1UXH - chains A and B; structure by X-ray diffraction, 2.10 A resolution.

[Chain A (and B)]
Protein: Malate dehydrogenase
Source organism: Chloroflexus aurantiacus
Notes: EC 1.1.1.37; chain B of this document is another copy of the same molecule, construct and numbering; everything in this record applies to it too
UniProtKB: P80040 (MDH_CHLAU); numbering as in UniProt (aligned over 1-309)
Chain sequence (309 residues; each row starts with the number of its first residue):
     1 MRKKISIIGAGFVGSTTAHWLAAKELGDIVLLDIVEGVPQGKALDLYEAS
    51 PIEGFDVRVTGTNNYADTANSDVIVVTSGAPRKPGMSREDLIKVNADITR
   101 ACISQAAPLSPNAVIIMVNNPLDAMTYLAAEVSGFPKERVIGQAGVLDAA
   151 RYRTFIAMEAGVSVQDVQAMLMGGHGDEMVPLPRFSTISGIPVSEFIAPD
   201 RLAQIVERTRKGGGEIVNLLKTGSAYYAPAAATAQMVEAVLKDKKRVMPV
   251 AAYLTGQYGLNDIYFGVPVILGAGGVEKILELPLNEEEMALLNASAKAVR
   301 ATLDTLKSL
Unresolved in the structure: 1
Sequence notes: engineered mutation Q165 (Glu in P80040)
Residues lining bound ligands:
  - fumaric acid (FUM): R82, R88, N120, L147, R151, H175, G213, G214, V217, S224, A225
  - NAD (nicotinamide-adenine-dinucleotide): I8, G9, A10, G11, F12, V13, G14, L32, D33, I34, V35, Y65, T77, S78, G79, A80, P81, R82, L91, N95, I98, C102, V118, N119, N120, L122, Q143, A144, L147, H175, S224, A225, P229
Swiss-Prot annotation at these positions:
  - active site: H175 (Proton acceptor)
  - binding site (NAD(+)): G9 to G14, D33, N95, V118 to N120
  - binding site (substrate): R82, R88, N120, R151
  - mutagenesis: T187 (T187C: Forms an intersubunit disulfide bridge, which makes the enzyme more resistant to thermal denaturation. The mutation does not alter the quaternary structure of the enzyme)

[Interface between chain A and chain B]
Pairs across the interface - 92 pairs, chain A then chain B:
  S15(A) - Y227(B)  hydrogen bond
  T16(A) - Y227(B)
  H19(A) - H19(B)  hydrogen bond
  H19(A) - W20(B)
  H19(A) - Y227(B)
  W20(A) - H19(B)
  W20(A) - E53(B)
  K24(A) - E53(B)  salt bridge
  G37(A) - L219(B)
  V38(A) - L219(B)  hydrogen bond (backbone-backbone)
  V38(A) - L220(B)
  Q40(A) - L219(B)
  G41(A) - I216(B)
  G41(A) - L219(B)
  G41(A) - L220(B)
  K42(A) - L220(B)
  K42(A) - Y226(B)
  K42(A) - Y227(B)
  L44(A) - R208(B)
  L44(A) - E215(B)
  L44(A) - I216(B)  hydrophobic
  D45(A) - A225(B)
  D45(A) - Y226(B)  hydrogen bond (side chain-backbone)
  D45(A) - Y227(B)  hydrogen bond (side chain-backbone)
  D45(A) - A228(B)  hydrogen bond (side chain-backbone)
  D45(A) - P229(B)
  L46(A) - Y227(B)  hydrophobic
  Y47(A) - T154(B)
  Y47(A) - M158(B)
  E48(A) - A150(B)
  E48(A) - R151(B)  salt bridge
  E48(A) - T154(B)
  E48(A) - F155(B)
  E48(A) - A228(B)
  A49(A) - Y227(B)
  A49(A) - A228(B)  hydrophobic
  A49(A) - A231(B)  hydrophobic
  S50(A) - V164(B)
  P51(A) - A150(B)
  P51(A) - R153(B)  hydrogen bond (backbone-side chain)
  P51(A) - T154(B)
  I52(A) - A150(B)  hydrophobic
  I52(A) - A228(B)
  I52(A) - A231(B)
  I52(A) - A232(B)
  I52(A) - Q235(B)
  E53(A) - W20(B)
  E53(A) - K24(B)  salt bridge
  G54(A) - Q165(B)
  F55(A) - V164(B)
  D56(A) - S163(B)  hydrogen bond
  D56(A) - V164(B)  hydrogen bond (side chain-backbone)
  A150(A) - E48(B)
  A150(A) - P51(B)
  A150(A) - I52(B)  hydrophobic
  R151(A) - E48(B)  salt bridge
  R153(A) - P51(B)  hydrogen bond (side chain-backbone)
  T154(A) - Y47(B)
  T154(A) - E48(B)
  T154(A) - P51(B)
  F155(A) - E48(B)
  S163(A) - D56(B)  hydrogen bond
  V164(A) - S50(B)
  V164(A) - P51(B)  hydrophobic
  V164(A) - F55(B)
  V164(A) - D56(B)  hydrogen bond (backbone-side chain)
  Q165(A) - G54(B)
  E215(A) - L44(B)
  I216(A) - G41(B)
  I216(A) - L44(B)  hydrophobic
  L219(A) - G37(B)
  L219(A) - V38(B)  hydrogen bond (backbone-backbone)
  L219(A) - G41(B)
  L220(A) - V38(B)
  L220(A) - K42(B)
  A225(A) - D45(B)
  Y226(A) - K42(B)
  Y226(A) - D45(B)  hydrogen bond (backbone-side chain)
  Y227(A) - S15(B)  hydrogen bond
  Y227(A) - H19(B)
  Y227(A) - K42(B)
  Y227(A) - D45(B)  hydrogen bond (backbone-side chain)
  Y227(A) - L46(B)  hydrophobic
  A228(A) - D45(B)  hydrogen bond (backbone-side chain)
  A228(A) - E48(B)
  A228(A) - A49(B)  hydrophobic
  A228(A) - I52(B)
  P229(A) - D45(B)
  A231(A) - A49(B)  hydrophobic
  A231(A) - I52(B)
  A232(A) - I52(B)
  Q235(A) - I52(B)
Other interface residues (no listed pair), chain A (47 interface residues in all): E36, V146, M158, R208
Other interface residues (no listed pair), chain B (48 interface residues in all): T16, A23, E36, Q40, V146

[Summary]
47 residues of chain A face 48 of chain B across their interface, with 17 hydrogen bonds and 4 salt bridges.
Polar pairs include K24(A)-E53(B), E48(A)-R151(B) and S15(A)-Y227(B). Bound to chain A: NAD and fumaric acid.
Chain A and chain B are both Malate dehydrogenase (Chloroflexus aurantiacus); the structure, Large improvement
in the thermal stability of a tetrameric malate dehydrogenase by single point mutations at ..., was determined
by X-ray diffraction together with 1UXG, 1UXI, 1UXJ and 1UXK from the same study.
